Entry 6TYF (X-ray diffraction, 3.80 A resolution); this record covers chains A and C of the 9 polymer chains in the assembly.

== Chain A ==
Molecule: DNA-directed RNA polymerase subunit alpha
Source organism: Mycobacterium tuberculosis
Notes: EC 2.7.7.6
UniProt: A5U8D3 (RPOA_MYCTA); residues 1-347 here = UniProt positions 1-347
Sequence (347 residues; each row starts with the number of its first residue):
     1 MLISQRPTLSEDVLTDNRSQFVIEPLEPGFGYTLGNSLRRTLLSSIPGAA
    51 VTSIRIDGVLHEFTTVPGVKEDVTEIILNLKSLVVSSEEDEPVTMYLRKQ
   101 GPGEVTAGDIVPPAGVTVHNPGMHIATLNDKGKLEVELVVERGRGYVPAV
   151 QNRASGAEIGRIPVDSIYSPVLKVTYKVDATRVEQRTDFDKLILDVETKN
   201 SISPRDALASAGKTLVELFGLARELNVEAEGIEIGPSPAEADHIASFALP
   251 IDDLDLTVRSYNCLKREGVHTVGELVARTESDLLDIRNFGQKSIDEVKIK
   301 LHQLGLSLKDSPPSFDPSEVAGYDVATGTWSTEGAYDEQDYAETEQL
Not modelled in the structure: 1, 227-347

== Chain C ==
Molecule: DNA-directed RNA polymerase subunit beta
Source organism: Mycobacterium tuberculosis
Notes: EC 2.7.7.6
UniProt: P9WGY8 (RPOB_MYCTO); numbering as in UniProt (aligned over 1-1178)
Sequence (1178 residues; each row starts with the number of its first residue):
     1 MLEGCILADSRQSKTAASPSPSRPQSSSNNSVPGAPNRVSFAKLREPLEV
    51 PGLLDVQTDSFEWLIGSPRWRESAAERGDVNPVGGLEEVLYELSPIEDFS
   101 GSMSLSFSDPRFDDVKAPVDECKDKDMTYAAPLFVTAEFINNNTGEIKSQ
   151 TVFMGDFPMMTEKGTFIINGTERVVVSQLVRSPGVYFDETIDKSTDKTLH
   201 SVKVIPSRGAWLEFDVDKRDTVGVRIDRKRRQPVTVLLKALGWTSEQIVE
   251 RFGFSEIMRSTLEKDNTVGTDEALLDIYRKLRPGEPPTKESAQTLLENLF
   301 FKEKRYDLARVGRYKVNKKLGLHVGEPITSSTLTEEDVVATIEYLVRLHE
   351 GQTTMTVPGGVEVPVETDDIDHFGNRRLRTVGELIQNQIRVGMSRMERVV
   401 RERMTTQDVEAITPQTLINIRPVVAAIKEFFGTSQLSQFMDQNNPLSGLT
   451 HKRRLSALGPGGLSRERAGLEVRDVHPSHYGRMCPIETPEGPNIGLIGSL
   501 SVYARVNPFGFIETPYRKVVDGVVSDEIVYLTADEEDRHVVAQANSPIDA
   551 DGRFVEPRVLVRRKAGEVEYVPSSEVDYMDVSPRQMVSVATAMIPFLEHD
   601 DANRALMGANMQRQAVPLVRSEAPLVGTGMELRAAIDAGDVVVAEESGVI
   651 EEVSADYITVMHDNGTRRTYRMRKFARSNHGTCANQCPIVDAGDRVEAGQ
   701 VIADGPCTDDGEMALGKNLLVAIMPWEGHNYEDAIILSNRLVEEDVLTSI
   751 HIEEHEIDARDTKLGAEEITRDIPNISDEVLADLDERGIVRIGAEVRDGD
   801 ILVGKVTPKGETELTPEERLLRAIFGEKAREVRDTSLKVPHGESGKVIGI
   851 RVFSREDEDELPAGVNELVRVYVAQKRKISDGDKLAGRHGNKGVIGKILP
   901 VEDMPFLADGTPVDIILNTHGVPRRMNIGQILETHLGWCAHSGWKVDAAK
   951 GVPDWAARLPDELLEAQPNAIVSTPVFDGAQEAELQGLLSCTLPNRDGDV
  1001 LVDADGKAMLFDGRSGEPFPYPVTVGYMYIMKLHHLVDDKIHARSTGPYS
  1051 MITQQPLGGKAQFGGQRFGEMECWAMQAYGAAYTLQELLTIKSDDTVGRV
  1101 KVYEAIVKGENIPEPGIPESFKVLLKELQSLCLNVEVLSSDGAAIELREG
  1151 EDEDLERAAANLGINLSRNESASVEDLA
Not modelled in the structure: 1-27, 826-830, 1147-1178

== Interface between chain A and chain C ==
Residue-residue contacts (75):
  R18(A) - D997(C)  salt bridge
  Y32(A) - F1011(C)  hydrophobic
  Y32(A) - G1016(C)
  Y32(A) - E1017(C)
  Y32(A) - P1018(C)
  T33(A) - S1015(C)
  T33(A) - E1017(C)
  N36(A) - D1012(C)
  N36(A) - G1013(C)  hydrogen bond (side chain-backbone)
  N36(A) - R1014(C)  hydrogen bond (side chain-backbone)
  N36(A) - S1015(C)  hydrogen bond (side chain-backbone)
  N36(A) - G1016(C)
  R39(A) - E902(C)  hydrogen bond (side chain-backbone)
  R39(A) - F906(C)
  R39(A) - G910(C)
  R40(A) - E902(C)
  R40(A) - D903(C)  salt bridge
  R40(A) - G1013(C)  hydrogen bond (side chain-backbone)
  R40(A) - R1014(C)
  S44(A) - E902(C)
  L60(A) - G793(C)
  H61(A) - I792(C)
  H61(A) - K846(C)
  H61(A) - I848(C)
  E62(A) - K846(C)  salt bridge
  E62(A) - K876(C)  salt bridge
  F63(A) - F675(C)
  F63(A) - I750(C)  hydrophobic
  F63(A) - I848(C)  hydrophobic
  F63(A) - A874(C)  hydrophobic
  T64(A) - F675(C)
  T65(A) - D656(C)  hydrogen bond
  T65(A) - K674(C)
  P67(A) - D656(C)
  G68(A) - S654(C)
  V69(A) - S654(C)
  V69(A) - A655(C)  hydrogen bond (backbone-backbone)
  K70(A) - A655(C)
  K70(A) - P688(C)
  K70(A) - I689(C)  hydrogen bond (side chain-backbone)
  K70(A) - V690(C)  hydrogen bond (side chain-backbone)
  K70(A) - D691(C)  salt bridge
  D72(A) - K674(C)  salt bridge
  D72(A) - F675(C)
  D72(A) - C687(C)
  T74(A) - V619(C)
  T74(A) - F675(C)
  E75(A) - R620(C)
  L78(A) - R620(C)
  N79(A) - R620(C)
  N129(A) - E652(C)
  N129(A) - V653(C)
  K131(A) - E652(C)  salt bridge
  K131(A) - Y657(C)  hydrogen bond
  Y146(A) - E743(C)
  Y146(A) - K878(C)
  Q151(A) - E795(C)
  N152(A) - E795(C)
  R153(A) - D783(C)  salt bridge
  R153(A) - E795(C)
  I159(A) - R791(C)
  I159(A) - I792(C)
  D165(A) - D745(C)
  D165(A) - K878(C)  salt bridge
  I167(A) - E743(C)
  K173(A) - D909(C)
  K173(A) - T911(C)
  V174(A) - G910(C)
  T175(A) - A908(C)  hydrogen bond (side chain-backbone)
  T175(A) - D909(C)
  T175(A) - G910(C)
  Y176(A) - F906(C)
  Y176(A) - F1011(C)  hydrophobic
  Y176(A) - G1016(C)  hydrogen bond (side chain-backbone)
  E197(A) - R996(C)  salt bridge
Other interface residues (no listed pair), chain A (43 interface residues in all): G29, L43, V66, E71, K81, T127, I162
Other interface residues (no listed pair), chain C (51 interface residues in all): V742, A794, D800, V847, V901, P912

== Overview ==
The interface between chain A and chain C involves 43 residues on one side and 51 on the other; the contacts
include 12 hydrogen bonds and 10 salt bridges. Among the polar pairs are R18(A)-D997(C), R40(A)-D903(C) and
E62(A)-K846(C).
Here chain A is DNA-directed RNA polymerase subunit alpha and chain C is DNA-directed RNA polymerase subunit
beta, both from Mycobacterium tuberculosis. Entry 6TYF (Crystal structure of MTB sigma L transcription
initiation complex with 6 nt long RNA primer) was determined by X-ray diffraction, deposited together with
6KQD, 6KQE, 6KQF, 6KQG, 6KQH, 6KQL and 6 further entries.
